Entry 7YMI (electron microscopy, 3.30 A resolution); this record covers chains B and H of the 40 polymer chains in the assembly.

Chain B:
Name: Photosystem II CP47 reaction center protein
Source organism: Acaryochloris marina MBIC11017
UniProt: B0CFM2 (B0CFM2_ACAM1); residue numbers follow UniProt; this construct covers 1-506
Amino-acid sequence (506 residues; numbered 1 to 506; the number before each row is that of its first residue):
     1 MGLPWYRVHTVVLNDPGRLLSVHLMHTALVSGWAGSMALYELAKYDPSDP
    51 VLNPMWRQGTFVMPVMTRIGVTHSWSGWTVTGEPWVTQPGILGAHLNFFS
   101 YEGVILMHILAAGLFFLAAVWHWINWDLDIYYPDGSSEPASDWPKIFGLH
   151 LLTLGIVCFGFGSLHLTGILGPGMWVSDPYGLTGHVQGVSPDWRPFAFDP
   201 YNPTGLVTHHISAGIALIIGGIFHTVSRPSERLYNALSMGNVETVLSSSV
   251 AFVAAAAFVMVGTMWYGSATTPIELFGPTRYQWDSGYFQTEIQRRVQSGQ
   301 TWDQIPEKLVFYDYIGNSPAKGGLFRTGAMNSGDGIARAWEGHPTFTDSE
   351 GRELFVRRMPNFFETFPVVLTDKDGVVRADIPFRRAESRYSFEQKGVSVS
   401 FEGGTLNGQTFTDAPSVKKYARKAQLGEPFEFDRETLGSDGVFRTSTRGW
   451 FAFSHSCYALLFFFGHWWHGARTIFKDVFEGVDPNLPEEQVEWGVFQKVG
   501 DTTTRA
Not modelled in the structure: 1, 481-506
Residues lining bound ligands:
  - 8CT ((6'R,11cis,11'cis,13cis,15cis)-4',5'-didehydro-5',6'-dihydro-beta,beta-carotene), molecule 1: Ser21, Met25, Leu29, Phe116, Ala119, Val120, Trp123
  - 8CT, molecule 2: Leu29, Gly32, Trp33, Ser36, Ile109, Leu110, Ala112, Gly113, Phe116, Leu117
  - 8CT, molecule 3: Trp33, Ser36, Met37, Tyr40, Phe116
  - 8CT, molecule 4: Leu114, Phe115, Leu117, Ala118, Val120, Trp121, Ile124
  - chlorophyll d (CL7), molecule 1: Trp5, Tyr6, Arg7, Val8, His9, Thr10, Leu246, Val250, Tyr458, Leu461, Phe462, Phe464, Gly465, Trp468, His469, Arg472
  - chlorophyll d (CL7), molecule 2: Val8, His9, Val11, Val12, Val22, Met25, His26, Leu29, Trp123
  - chlorophyll d (CL7), molecule 3: His9, Thr10, Val12, Leu13, Leu19, Val22, His23, His26, Thr27, Trp143, Ile146, His150, Thr153, Leu154, Val242, Glu243, Val245, Leu246, Ser249, Val250, Val253
  - chlorophyll d (CL7), molecule 4: His9, His26, Leu29, Val30, Trp33, Val253, Leu461, Phe462
  - chlorophyll d (CL7), molecule 5: Pro16, Leu19, Leu20, His23, Tyr131, Ser141, Trp143, Ile146, Leu149, His150, Thr153
  - chlorophyll d (CL7), molecule 6: Leu20, Leu24, Phe115, Ala118, Trp121, His122, Leu128, Ile130, Tyr131
  - chlorophyll d (CL7), molecule 7: His26, Val30, Trp143, Pro144, Ile146, Phe147, His150, Leu151, Leu154, Leu237, Met239, Val245, Ser248, Ser249, Phe252, Val253
  - chlorophyll d (CL7), molecule 8: Thr27, Val30, Ser31, Trp33, Ala34, Ala38, Val62, Val65, Met66, Arg68, Ile69, Val104, His108, Phe115, Leu154, Leu217, Phe252
  - chlorophyll d (CL7), molecule 9: Trp33, Phe61, Val62, Val65, Arg68, Phe115, Val157, Val253, Ala256, Ala257, Met260, Phe451, His455, Tyr458, Ala459, Phe462
  - chlorophyll d (CL7), molecule 10: Trp33, Met37, Tyr40, Gly59, Phe61, Leu324, Phe325, Thr327, Gly328, Ala329, Trp450, Ser454, Tyr458
  - chlorophyll d (CL7), molecule 11: Arg68, Ile69, Leu154, Val157, Cys158, Phe161, Met174, Leu206, His209, His210, Leu217, Phe252, Ala255, Ala256, Val259, Thr270
  - chlorophyll d (CL7), molecule 12: Ile69, Gly70, Val71, His95, Leu96, Phe99, Val104, Met107, His108, Leu110, Ala111, Leu114, Val157, Gly160, Phe161, Leu164, His165, Leu170, Gly171, Pro172
  - chlorophyll d (CL7), molecule 13: Leu92, His95, Phe98, Phe99, Met107
  - chlorophyll d (CL7), molecule 14: Phe147, Leu151, Ala216, Ile219, Gly220, Phe223, His224, Arg228, Pro229, Leu233, Leu237, Met239
  - chlorophyll d (CL7), molecule 15: Trp193, Arg194, Pro195, Phe198
  - chlorophyll d (CL7), molecule 16: Trp193, Ala197, Phe198, Pro200, Gly205, Thr208, His209, Ser212, Ala213, Ala216, Leu217, Phe258, Val259, Thr263, Phe463
  - chlorophyll d (CL7), molecule 17: Leu237, Thr244, Ser247, Ser248, Ala251, Phe252, Ala255, Phe463, His466, Trp467, Gly470, Thr473, Ile474
What the authors report for this chain:
  - binding site for chlorophyll d: His95

Chain H:
Name: Photosystem II 10 kDa phosphoprotein PsbH
Source organism: Acaryochloris marina MBIC11017
UniProt: B0CDZ2 (B0CDZ2_ACAM1); residues 1-71 here = UniProt positions 1-71
Amino-acid sequence (71 residues; each row starts with the number of its first residue):
     1 MPKQTWWGDVLKGNNNSEAGKFVPGWGTTPVMAGFVVMITLLLLIMLQVY
    51 NHTIVLDGVDAGWTSLGGFGQ
Not modelled in the structure: 1, 70-71
Residues lining bound ligands:
  - 8CT ((6'R,11cis,11'cis,13cis,15cis)-4',5'-didehydro-5',6'-dihydro-beta,beta-carotene): Met32, Phe35, Val36, Met38, Ile39, Leu41, Leu42, Ile45, Leu56
  - chlorophyll d (CL7), molecule 1: Thr5, Trp7, Gly8, Leu11
  - chlorophyll d (CL7), molecule 2: Trp7, Leu11, Asn14, Asn15
  - chlorophyll d (CL7), molecule 3: Thr28, Thr29, Val31, Met32, Phe35, Thr40, Leu43, Leu44, Leu47
  - chlorophyll d (CL7), molecule 4: Val36, Ile39, Thr40, Leu43
  - chlorophyll d (CL7), molecule 5: Leu42, Ile45, Leu56
  - chlorophyll d (CL7), molecule 6: Leu42, Leu43, Met46, Leu47, Tyr50

How chain B and chain H interact:
Residue-residue contacts (84):
  Asn125(B) with Lys3(H)
  Asp127(B) with Pro2(H); Lys3(H)
  Leu128(B) with Thr5(H)
  Asp129(B) with Lys3(H), hydrogen bond (backbone-backbone); Gln4(H); Lys12(H), salt bridge
  Ile130(B) with Leu11(H), hydrophobic; Lys12(H); Asn15(H), hydrogen bond (backbone-side chain); Asn16(H), hydrogen bond (backbone-side chain)
  Tyr131(B) with Asn15(H); Asn16(H)
  Tyr132(B) with Lys12(H), hydrogen bond (backbone-side chain); Asn16(H), hydrogen bond (backbone-side chain)
  Pro133(B) with Lys12(H); Asn16(H)
  Ala140(B) with Asn16(H), hydrogen bond (backbone-side chain)
  Ser141(B) with Asn15(H)
  Asp142(B) with Asn15(H), hydrogen bond (backbone-backbone); Glu18(H); Ala19(H)
  Lys145(B) with Gly13(H); Asn14(H); Glu18(H), salt bridge
  Leu149(B) with Asn14(H)
  Val176(B) with Phe69(H), hydrophobic
  Ser177(B) with Leu66(H); Phe69(H)
  Asp178(B) with Leu66(H)
  Pro179(B) with Trp63(H); Gly67(H)
  His185(B) with Phe69(H), hydrogen bond (side chain-backbone)
  Gln187(B) with Phe69(H)
  Pro195(B) with Leu56(H), hydrophobic
  Phe196(B) with Val59(H), hydrophobic
  Phe198(B) with Met46(H), hydrophobic; Val49(H)
  Asp199(B) with Val59(H); Asp60(H); Ala61(H); Gly62(H); Ser65(H), hydrogen bond
  Pro200(B) with Tyr50(H), hydrophobic
  Tyr201(B) with Tyr50(H); Ala61(H); Gly62(H); Trp63(H); Ser65(H); Leu66(H)
  Asn202(B) with Ser65(H); Phe69(H)
  Pro203(B) with Leu66(H); Phe69(H)
  Thr204(B) with Phe69(H)
  Arg228(B) with Glu18(H); Lys21(H), hydrogen bond (side chain-backbone)
  Pro229(B) with Lys21(H); Phe22(H); Val23(H), hydrogen bond (backbone-backbone)
  Ser230(B) with Val23(H); Gly25(H), hydrogen bond (side chain-backbone); Trp26(H), hydrogen bond (side chain-backbone); Gly27(H); Thr29(H)
  Glu231(B) with Phe22(H); Val23(H), hydrogen bond (backbone-backbone); Pro24(H); Gly25(H), hydrogen bond (side chain-backbone)
  Arg232(B) with Gly25(H), hydrogen bond (backbone-backbone); Trp26(H)
  Leu233(B) with Thr29(H); Met32(H), hydrophobic
  Tyr234(B) with Gly20(H); Phe22(H), hydrophobic
  Thr263(B) with Tyr50(H)
  Tyr266(B) with Tyr50(H)
  Gly267(B) with Tyr50(H), hydrogen bond (backbone-side chain); Trp63(H)
  Ser268(B) with Tyr50(H)
  Thr271(B) with Trp63(H)
  Ile273(B) with Trp63(H), hydrophobic
  Gln282(B) with Trp63(H)
  Tyr287(B) with Trp63(H)
Other interface residues (no listed pair), chain B (49 interface residues in all): Ile146, Val189, Phe223, Ser227, Gly262, Thr279
Other interface residues (no listed pair), chain H (39 interface residues in all): Gly8, Thr28, Leu42, Thr64

Summary:
Chain B and chain H form an interface of 49 and 39 residues respectively, with 17 hydrogen bonds and 2 salt
bridges. Polar pairs include Asp129(B)-Lys12(H), Lys145(B)-Glu18(H) and Ile130(B)-Asn15(H). 6 chlorophyll d
molecules are bound between chain B and chain H. From the paper: a binding site for chlorophyll d at His95(B).
Chain B is Photosystem II CP47 reaction center protein and chain H is Photosystem II 10 kDa phosphoprotein
PsbH, both from Acaryochloris marina MBIC11017; the structure, PSII-Pcb Dimer of Acaryochloris Marina, was
determined by electron microscopy, deposited together with 7YMM.
